Entry 8C1Q (electron microscopy, 2.82 A resolution); this record covers chains B and G of the 8 polymer chains in the assembly.

[Chain B]
Name: Glutamate receptor 1 flip isoform
From: Rattus norvegicus
UniProt: P19490 (GRIA1_RAT), isoform P19490-2; the construct has insertions or renumbered stretches relative to UniProt, so the offset changes along the chain: -25 to -7 = UniProt 1-19; 2-889 = UniProt 20-907
Sequence (915 residues; each row starts with the number of its first residue; numbers below 1 keep their minus sign (Met-25 is residue -25)):
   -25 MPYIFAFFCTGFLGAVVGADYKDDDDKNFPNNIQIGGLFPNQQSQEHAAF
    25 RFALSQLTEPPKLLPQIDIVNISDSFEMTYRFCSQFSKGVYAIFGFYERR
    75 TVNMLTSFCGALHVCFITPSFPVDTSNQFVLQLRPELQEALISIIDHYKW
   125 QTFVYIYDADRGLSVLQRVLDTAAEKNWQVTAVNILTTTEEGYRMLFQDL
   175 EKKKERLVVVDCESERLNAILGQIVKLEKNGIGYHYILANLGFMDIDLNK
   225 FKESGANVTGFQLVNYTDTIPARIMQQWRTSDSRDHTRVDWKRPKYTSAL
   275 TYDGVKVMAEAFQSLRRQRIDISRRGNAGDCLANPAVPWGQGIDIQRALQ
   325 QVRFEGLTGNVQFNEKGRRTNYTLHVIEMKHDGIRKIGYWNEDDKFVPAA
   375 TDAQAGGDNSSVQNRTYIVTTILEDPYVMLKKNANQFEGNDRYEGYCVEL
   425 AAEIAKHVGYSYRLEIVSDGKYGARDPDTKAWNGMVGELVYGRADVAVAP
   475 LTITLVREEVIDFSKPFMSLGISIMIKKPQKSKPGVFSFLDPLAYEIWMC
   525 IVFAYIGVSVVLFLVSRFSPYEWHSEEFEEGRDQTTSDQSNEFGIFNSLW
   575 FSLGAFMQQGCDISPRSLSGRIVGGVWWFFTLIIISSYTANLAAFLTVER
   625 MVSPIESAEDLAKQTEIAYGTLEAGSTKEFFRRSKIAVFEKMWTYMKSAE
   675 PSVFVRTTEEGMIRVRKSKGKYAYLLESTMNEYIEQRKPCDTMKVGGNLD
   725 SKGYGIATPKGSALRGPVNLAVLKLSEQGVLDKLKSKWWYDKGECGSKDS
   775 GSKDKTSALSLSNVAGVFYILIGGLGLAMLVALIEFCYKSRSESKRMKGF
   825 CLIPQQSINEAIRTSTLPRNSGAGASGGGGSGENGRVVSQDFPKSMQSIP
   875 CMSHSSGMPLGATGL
Not modelled in the structure: -25 to 389, 546-565, 771-776, 816-889
Differences from the reference sequence: insertion (-6 to 1)
Disulfide bonds: Cys714-Cys769
Ligand contacts: ZK1 ({[7-morpholin-4-yl-2,3-dioxo-6-(trifluoromethyl)-3,4-dihydroquinoxalin-1(2H)-yl]methyl}phosphonic acid): Glu398, Tyr401, Tyr446, Pro474, Leu475, Thr476, Arg481, Leu646, Gly649, Ser650, Thr682, Thr703, Met704, Tyr728
Swiss-Prot annotation at these positions:
  - motif: Ala886 to Leu889 (PDZ-binding)
  - binding site (L-glutamate): Pro474, Thr476, Arg481, Ser650, Thr651, Glu701
  - modified residue (Phosphoserine): Ser627, Ser692, Ser831, Ser845
  - lipidation (S-palmitoyl cysteine): Cys585, Cys811
  - glycosylation (N-linked (GlcNAc...) asparagine): Asn45, Asn231, Asn239, Asn345, Asn383, Asn388

[Chain G]
Name: Voltage-dependent calcium channel gamma-3 subunit
From: Rattus norvegicus
UniProt: Q8VHX0 (CCG3_RAT); numbering as in UniProt (aligned over 2-315)
Sequence (314 residues; numbered 2 to 315; the number before each row is that of its first residue):
     2 RMCDRGIQMLITTVGAFAAFSLMTIAVGTDYWLYSRGVCRTKSTSDNETS
    52 RKNEEVMTHSGLWRTCCLEGAFRGVCKKIDHFPEDADYEQDTAEYLLRAV
   102 RASSVFPILSVTLLFFGGLCVAASEFHRSRHSVILSAGIFFVSAGLSNII
   152 GIIVYISANAGDPGQRDSKKSYSYGWSFYFGAFSFIIAEIVGVVAVHIYI
   202 EKHQQLRARSHSELLKKSTFARLPPYRYRFRRRSSSRSTEPRSRDLSPIS
   252 KGFHTIPSTDISMFTLSRDPSKLTMGTLLNSDRDHAFLQFHNSTPKEFKE
   302 SLHNNPANRRTTPV
Not modelled in the structure: 2-4, 42-54, 85-91, 163-171, 210-315
Disulfide bonds: Cys40-Cys68, Cys67-Cys77
Swiss-Prot annotation at these positions:
  - modified residue: Ser248 (Phosphoserine)

[Chain B / chain G interface]
Residue-residue contacts - 21 pairs, chain B then chain G:
  Tyr519(B) - Tyr180(G)  hydrogen bond
  Glu520(B) - Ile157(G)
  Glu520(B) - Tyr173(G)  hydrogen bond
  Glu520(B) - Tyr175(G)  hydrogen bond
  Met523(B) - Ile157(G)  hydrophobic
  Met523(B) - Phe179(G)  hydrophobic
  Cys524(B) - Ile154(G)  hydrophobic
  Phe527(B) - Ile150(G)  hydrophobic
  Phe527(B) - Ile153(G)  hydrophobic
  Phe527(B) - Ala183(G)  hydrophobic
  Phe527(B) - Phe186(G)
  Ile530(B) - Phe186(G)  hydrophobic
  Val534(B) - Val143(G)  hydrophobic
  Val534(B) - Glu190(G)
  Val534(B) - Val194(G)  hydrophobic
  Phe537(B) - Val197(G)  hydrophobic
  Phe537(B) - His198(G)
  Leu538(B) - Val197(G)  hydrophobic
  Arg541(B) - Ile201(G)
  Phe542(B) - Leu136(G)  hydrophobic
  Lys637(B) - Arg37(G)
Also at the interface, not in a pair above, chain B (15 interface residues in all): Gly531, Val535, Ile569
Also at the interface, not in a pair above, chain G (21 interface residues in all): Ile140, Leu147, Ile187

[Overview]
15 residues of chain B and 21 residues of chain G are in contact, with 3 hydrogen bonds. Polar contacts
include Tyr519(B)-Tyr180(G), Glu520(B)-Tyr173(G) and Glu520(B)-Tyr175(G). Bound to chain B: compound ZK1. From
UniProt: 6 L-glutamate-binding residues on chain B.
Chain B is Glutamate receptor 1 flip isoform and chain G is Voltage-dependent calcium channel gamma-3 subunit,
both from Rattus norvegicus; the structure, Resting state homomeric GluA1 AMPA receptor in complex with TARP
gamma 3, was determined by electron microscopy, deposited together with 8C1P, 8C1R, 8C1S, 8C2H, 8C2I, 8P3Q and
9 further entries.
